Entry 4RZT (X-ray diffraction, 3.10 A resolution); this record covers chains B and D of the 4 polymer chains in the assembly.

[Chain B (and D)]
Molecule: Lac repressor
From: Escherichia coli
Notes: chain D of this document is another copy of the same molecule, construct and numbering; everything in this record applies to it too
UniProtKB: C9QQT3 (C9QQT3_ECOD1); residues 1-360 here correspond to UniProt positions 4-363 (UniProt number = residue number + 3)
Chain sequence (381 residues; row label = number of the first residue in the row; numbers below 1 keep their minus sign (Met-20 is residue -20)):
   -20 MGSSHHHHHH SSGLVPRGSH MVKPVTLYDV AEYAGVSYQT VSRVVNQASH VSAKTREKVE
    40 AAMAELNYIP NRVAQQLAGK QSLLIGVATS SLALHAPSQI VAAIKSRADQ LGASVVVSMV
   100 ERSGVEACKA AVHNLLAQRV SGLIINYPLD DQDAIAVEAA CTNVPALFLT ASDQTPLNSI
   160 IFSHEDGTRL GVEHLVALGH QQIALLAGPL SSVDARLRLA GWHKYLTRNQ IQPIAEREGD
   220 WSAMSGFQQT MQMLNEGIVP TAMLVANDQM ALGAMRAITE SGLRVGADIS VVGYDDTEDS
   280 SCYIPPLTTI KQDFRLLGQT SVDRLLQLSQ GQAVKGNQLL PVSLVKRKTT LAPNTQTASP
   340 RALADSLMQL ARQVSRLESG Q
Not modelled in the structure: -20 to 61, 357-360
Differences from the reference sequence: expression tag (-20 to 0); engineered mutation Thr149 (Asp152 in C9QQT3), Ala150 (Val153 in C9QQT3), Leu156 (Ile159 in C9QQT3), Asp193 (Ser196 in C9QQT3)
From the paper describing this entry:
  - binding site for the ligand RRY: Ser69, Asn125, Phe161, Phe293
  - mutagenesis - N125S/I160S/H163W/S191A/L196R/R303L, N125S/I160S/H163W/S191A/L196R, D149T/V150A/I156L/S193D, I160S/H163W/S191A/L196R, N246D/Y273H: increased signaling in response to sucralose
  - binding site for 4-chloro-4-deoxy-alpha-D-galactopyranose: Trp220
  - mutagenesis - I79L, I79M, Y273F: increased signaling in response to fucose
  - mutagenesis - V20A (6.7-fold), S70D/H74S (>10-fold), R255H (8.4-fold), Q291H (7.7-fold): increased signaling
  - mutagenesis - T5S, V15I, N25G, H29E, H112D, H112G, L115S, A250C: increased signaling in response to gentiobiose
  - mutagenesis - I79G, I79S, I79T: increased signaling in response to lactitol
  - mutagenesis - I79Q, Q291T: increased signaling in response to Fucose
  - specificity-determining residues: Ile79, Gln291

[How chain B and chain D interact]
Residue-residue contacts - 23 pairs, chain B then chain D:
  Gln227(B) - Gln231(D)  hydrogen bond
  Met230(B) - Asn234(D)
  Gln231(B) - Gln227(D)  hydrogen bond
  Gln231(B) - Gln231(D)
  Asn234(B) - Met230(D)
  Asn234(B) - Asn234(D)
  Asn234(B) - Arg255(D)  hydrogen bond (backbone-side chain)
  Pro339(B) - Leu356(D)
  Arg340(B) - Ser354(D)
  Ala343(B) - Ala350(D)
  Ala343(B) - Val353(D)
  Ala343(B) - Ser354(D)
  Leu346(B) - Ala350(D)  hydrophobic
  Met347(B) - Met347(D)
  Met347(B) - Ala350(D)
  Ala350(B) - Ala343(D)
  Ala350(B) - Leu346(D)  hydrophobic
  Ala350(B) - Met347(D)
  Ala350(B) - Ala350(D)  hydrophobic
  Arg351(B) - Met347(D)
  Val353(B) - Ala343(D)
  Ser354(B) - Ala343(D)
  Leu356(B) - Pro339(D)
Interface residues without a listed pair, chain B (15 interface residues in all): Glu259
Interface residues without a listed pair, chain D (16 interface residues in all): Phe226, Arg340, Arg351

[Summary]
Chain B and chain D form an interface of 15 and 16 residues respectively, with 3 hydrogen bonds. Among the
polar pairs are Gln227(B)-Gln231(D) and Asn234(B)-Arg255(D). The paper reports a binding site for the ligand
RRY at Ser69(B), Asn125(B) and Phe161(B) among others; T5S, V15I and N25G of chain B, among others, increase
signaling in response to gentiobiose; 25 substitutions were tested in all.
Both chains are Lac repressor (Escherichia coli). Entry 4RZT (Lac repressor engineered to bind sucralose,
sucralose-bound tetramer) was determined by X-ray diffraction together with 4RZS from the same study.
